Entry 6BX3 (electron microscopy, 4.30 A resolution (low resolution: residue-level contacts below are approximate; hydrogen-bond / salt-bridge calls are withheld)); this record covers chains F and B of the 7 polymer chains in the assembly.

Chain F:
Protein: COMPASS component SPP1
From: Saccharomyces cerevisiae (strain ATCC 204508 / S288c)
Reference sequence: Q03012 (SPP1_YEAST); residue numbers follow UniProt; this construct covers 117-353
Sequence (237 residues; row label = number of the first residue in the row):
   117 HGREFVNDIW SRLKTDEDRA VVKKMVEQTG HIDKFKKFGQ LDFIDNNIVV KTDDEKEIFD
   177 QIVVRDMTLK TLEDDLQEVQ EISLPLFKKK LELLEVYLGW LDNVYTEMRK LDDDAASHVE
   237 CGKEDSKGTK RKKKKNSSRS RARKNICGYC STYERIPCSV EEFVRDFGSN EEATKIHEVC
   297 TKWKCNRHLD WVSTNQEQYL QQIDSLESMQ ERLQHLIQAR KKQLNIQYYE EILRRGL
Disordered / not traced: 242-260, 351-353
Curated features (UniProtKB/Swiss-Prot):
  - binding site (Zn(2+)): H117

Chain B:
Protein: COMPASS component SWD1
From: Saccharomyces cerevisiae (strain ATCC 204508 / S288c)
Reference sequence: P39706 (SWD1_YEAST); residues 2-413 here = UniProt positions 2-413
Sequence (412 residues; row label = number of the first residue in the row):
     2 NILLQDPFAV LKEHPEKLTH TIENPLRTEC LQFSPCGDYL ALGCANGALV IYDMDTFRPI
    62 CVPGNMLGAH VRPITSIAWS PDGRLLLTSS RDWSIKLWDL SKPSKPLKEI RFDSPIWGCQ
   122 WLDAKRRLCV ATIFEESDAY VIDFSNDPVA SLLSKSDEKQ LSSTPDHGYV LVCTVHTKHP
   182 NIIIVGTSKG WLDFYKFHSL YQTECIHSLK ITSSNIKHLI VSQNGERLAI NCSDRTIRQY
   242 EISIDDENSA VELTLEHKYQ DVINKLQWNC ILFSNNTAEY LVASTHGSSA HELYIWETTS
   302 GTLVRVLEGA EEELIDINWD FYSMSIVSNG FESGNVYVWS VVIPPKWSAL APDFEEVEEN
   362 VDYLEKEDEF DEVDEAEQQQ GLEQEEEIAI DLRTREQYDV RGNNLLVERF TI
Disordered / not traced: 158-170
Curated features (UniProtKB/Swiss-Prot):
  - binding site (DNA): R236, K266
  - mutagenesis: I264 (I264A: Completely abolished H3K4 di- and trimethylation and greatly reduced H3K4 monomethylation), K266 (K266A: Decreases H3K4 di- and trimethylation), W348 to L351 (Substantially lowers H3K4me3 levels in yeast, while H3K4me1 and H3K4me2 are marginally affected)
From the paper describing this entry:
  - mutagenesis - D375A/E376A: decreased catalytic activity on H3K4 methylation

How chain F and chain B interact:
Residue-residue contacts - 30 pairs, chain F then chain B:
  Y213(F) - M67(B)
  C266(F) - W94(B)
  Y269(F) - R112(B)
  N302(F) - F135(B)
  R303(F) - S115(B)
  R303(F) - F135(B)
  R303(F) - E136(B)
  H304(F) - D114(B)
  H304(F) - E136(B)
  L305(F) - W94(B)
  D306(F) - W94(B)
  W307(F) - V72(B)
  W307(F) - R73(B)
  W307(F) - D93(B)
  W307(F) - W94(B)
  E313(F) - V72(B)
  Q314(F) - V72(B)
  Q314(F) - E110(B)
  Q317(F) - V72(B)
  Q318(F) - M67(B)
  Q318(F) - L68(B)
  Q318(F) - G69(B)
  S321(F) - G65(B)
  S321(F) - M67(B)
  M325(F) - N66(B)
  M325(F) - M67(B)
  R328(F) - E409(B)
  R328(F) - R410(B)
  R328(F) - F411(B)
  H331(F) - I413(B)
Also at the interface, not in a pair above, chain F (21 interface residues in all): Y221, C296, L322, L332
Also at the interface, not in a pair above, chain B (21 interface residues in all): N47, T412
The authors on this interface:
  - interface residues, chain B: R73(B), W94(B), R112(B)

Summary:
The chain F/chain B interface involves 21 residues from each chain. Curated annotation (UniProt) lists
Zn2+-binding residue H117(F) on chain F; DNA-binding residues R236(B) and K266(B) and 6 mutagenesis sites on
chain B. From the paper: D375A/E376A of chain B reduce catalytic activity on H3K4 methylation; interface
residues R73(B), W94(B) and R112(B).
Chain F is COMPASS component SPP1 and chain B is COMPASS component SWD1, both from Saccharomyces cerevisiae
(strain ATCC 204508 / S288c); the structure, Structure of histone H3k4 methyltransferase, was determined by
electron microscopy together with 6E29 from the same study.
